PDB entry 4FJX | X-ray diffraction, 2.11 A resolution | chains A and P of the 3 polymer chains in the assembly

# Chain A
Protein: DNA polymerase
From: Enterobacteria phage RB69
Notes: EC 2.7.7.7
UniProtKB: Q38087 (DPOL_BPR69); numbering as in UniProt (aligned over 1-903)
Sequence (903 residues; numbered 1 to 903; the number before each row is that of its first residue):
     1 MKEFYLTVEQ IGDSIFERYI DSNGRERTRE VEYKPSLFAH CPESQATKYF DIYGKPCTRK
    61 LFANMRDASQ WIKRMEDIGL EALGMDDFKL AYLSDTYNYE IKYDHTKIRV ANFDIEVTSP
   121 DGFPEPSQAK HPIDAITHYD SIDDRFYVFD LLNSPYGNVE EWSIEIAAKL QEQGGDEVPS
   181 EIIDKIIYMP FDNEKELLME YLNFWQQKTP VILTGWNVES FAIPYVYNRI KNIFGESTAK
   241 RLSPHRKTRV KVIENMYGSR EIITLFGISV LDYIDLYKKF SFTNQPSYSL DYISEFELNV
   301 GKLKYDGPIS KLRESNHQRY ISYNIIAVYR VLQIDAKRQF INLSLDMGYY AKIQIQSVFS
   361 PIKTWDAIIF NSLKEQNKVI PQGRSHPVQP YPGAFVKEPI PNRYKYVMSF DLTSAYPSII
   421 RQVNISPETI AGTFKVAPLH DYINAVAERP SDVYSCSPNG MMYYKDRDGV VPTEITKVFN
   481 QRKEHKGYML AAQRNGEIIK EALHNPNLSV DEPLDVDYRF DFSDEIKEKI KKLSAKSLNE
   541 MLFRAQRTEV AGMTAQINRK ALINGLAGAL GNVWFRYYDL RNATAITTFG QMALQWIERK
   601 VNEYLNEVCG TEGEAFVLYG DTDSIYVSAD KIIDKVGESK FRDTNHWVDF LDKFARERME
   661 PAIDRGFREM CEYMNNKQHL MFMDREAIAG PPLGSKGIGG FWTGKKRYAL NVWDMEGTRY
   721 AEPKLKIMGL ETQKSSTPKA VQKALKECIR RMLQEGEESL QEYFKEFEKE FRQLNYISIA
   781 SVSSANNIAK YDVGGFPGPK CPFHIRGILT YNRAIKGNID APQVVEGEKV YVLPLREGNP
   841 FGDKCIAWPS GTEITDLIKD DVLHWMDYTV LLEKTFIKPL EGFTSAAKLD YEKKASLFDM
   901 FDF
Disordered / not traced: 902-903
Sequence notes: engineered mutation Ala-222 (Asp in Q38087), Ala-327 (Asp in Q38087), Ala-415 (Leu in Q38087), Ala-561 (Leu in Q38087), Gly-565 (Ser in Q38087), Ala-567 (Tyr in Q38087)
UniProt features mapped onto this chain:
  - region: Thr-248 to Thr-264 (Beta hairpin), Lys-705 to Tyr-708 (Binding of DNA in B-conformation), Leu-897 to Phe-903 (Interaction with the polymerase clamp)
  - binding site (Mg(2+)): Asp-114, Glu-116, Asp-411, Leu-412, Asp-623
  - binding site (substrate): Ser-414, Tyr-416, Arg-482, Lys-560
  - site: Asp-621 (Optimization of metal coordination by the polymerase active site), Lys-706 (Optimization of metal coordination by the polymerase active site), Asp-714 (Essential for viral replication)
Metal / ion sites: Ca2+ site 1 near Glu-116 (its only coordinating residue here); Ca2+ site 2: Asp-411, Leu-412, Asp-623 (together with 2'-deoxyadenosine 5'-triphosphate); Ca2+ site 3: Asn-505, Asn-507, Lys-531; Ca2+ site 4: Asp-623 (together with 2'-deoxyadenosine 5'-triphosphate); Ca2+ site 5 near Glu-716 (its only coordinating residue here)
Ligand contacts: 2'-deoxyadenosine 5'-triphosphate (DTP): Asp-411, Leu-412, Thr-413, Ser-414, Ala-415, Tyr-416, Pro-417, Arg-482, Lys-486, Lys-560, Asn-564, Thr-622, Asp-623

# Chain P
Molecule: DNA primer
Sequence (13 nucleotides; row label = number of the first residue in the row):
   103 GCGGACTGCT TAC

# How chain A and chain P interact
Contacting residue pairs (26; chain A residue first):
  Asn-284(A) / DT112(P)  phosphate contact
  Asn-284(A) / DT113(P)  hydrogen bond to the phosphate
  Asp-621(A) / DC115(P)  phosphate contact
  Thr-622(A) / DC115(P)  sugar contact
  Tyr-626(A) / DC115(P)  phosphate contact
  Lys-706(A) / DA114(P)  hydrogen bond to the base
  Tyr-708(A) / DC115(P)  hydrogen bond to the phosphate
  Met-728(A) / DA114(P)  phosphate contact
  Met-728(A) / DC115(P)  phosphate contact
  Gly-729(A) / DT113(P)  phosphate contact
  Gly-729(A) / DA114(P)  hydrogen bond to the phosphate
  Gln-733(A) / DT113(P)  sugar contact
  Gln-733(A) / DA114(P)  phosphate contact
  Lys-734(A) / DT113(P)  phosphate contact
  Ser-735(A) / DT112(P)  phosphate contact
  Ser-735(A) / DT113(P)  hydrogen bond to the phosphate
  Ser-783(A) / DC111(P)  sugar contact
  Ser-783(A) / DT112(P)  phosphate contact
  Ser-784(A) / DC111(P)  phosphate contact
  Ser-784(A) / DT112(P)  hydrogen bond to the phosphate
  Ala-785(A) / DC111(P)  phosphate contact
  Asn-786(A) / DC111(P)  hydrogen bond to the phosphate
  Tyr-791(A) / DT109(P)  hydrogen bond to the phosphate
  Tyr-791(A) / DG110(P)  hydrogen bond to the phosphate
  His-804(A) / DG110(P)  phosphate contact
  His-804(A) / DC111(P)  salt bridge to the phosphate
Also at the interface, not in a pair above, chain A (26 interface residues in all): Tyr-257, Asp-623, Ile-727, Ser-736, Val-782, Asn-787, Lys-790, Pro-802, Lys-829

# Summary
Chain A and chain P form an interface of 26 and 7 residues respectively, with 9 hydrogen bonds and 1 salt
bridge. Among the polar pairs are Lys-706(A)/DA114(P), Asn-284(A)/DT113(P) and Tyr-708(A)/DC115(P). Bound to
chain A: 2'-deoxyadenosine 5'-triphosphate.
Chain A is DNA polymerase (Enterobacteria phage RB69) and chain P is DNA primer; the structure, RB69 DNA
polymerase ternary complex with dATP/dG, was determined by X-ray diffraction together with 4FJ5, 4FJ7, 4FJ8,
4FJ9, 4FJG, 4FJH and 9 further entries from the same study.
